PDB entry 8C5C | electron microscopy, 5.30 A resolution (low resolution: residue-level contacts below are approximate; hydrogen-bond / salt-bridge calls are withheld) | chains S and r of the 52 polymer chains in the assembly

Chain S:
Name: Tubulin alpha-1B chain
From: Bos taurus
Reference sequence: P81947 (TBA1B_BOVIN); residues 1-451 here = UniProt positions 1-451
Chain sequence (451 residues; row label = number of the first residue in the row):
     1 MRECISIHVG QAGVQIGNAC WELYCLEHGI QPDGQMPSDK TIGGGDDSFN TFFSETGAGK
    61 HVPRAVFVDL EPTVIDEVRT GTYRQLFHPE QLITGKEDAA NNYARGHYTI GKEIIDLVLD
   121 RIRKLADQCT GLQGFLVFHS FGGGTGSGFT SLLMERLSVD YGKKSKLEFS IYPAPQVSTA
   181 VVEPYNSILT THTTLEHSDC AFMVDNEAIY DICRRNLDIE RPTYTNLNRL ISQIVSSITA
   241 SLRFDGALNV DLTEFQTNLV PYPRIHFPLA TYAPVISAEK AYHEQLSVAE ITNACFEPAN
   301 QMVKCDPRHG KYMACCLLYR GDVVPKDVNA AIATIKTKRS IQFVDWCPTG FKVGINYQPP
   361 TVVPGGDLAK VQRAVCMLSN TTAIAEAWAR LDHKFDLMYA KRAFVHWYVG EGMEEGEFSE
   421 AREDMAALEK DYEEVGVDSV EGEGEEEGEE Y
Not modelled in the structure: 442-451
Bound ions: Mg2+: Glu71 (together with GTP)
Ligand contacts: GTP (guanosine-5'-triphosphate): Gly10, Gln11, Ala12, Gln15, Ile16, Asp69, Glu71, Asp98, Ala99, Ala100, Asn101, Ser140, Phe141, Gly142, Gly143, Gly144, Thr145, Gly146, Ile171, Glu183, Asn206, Tyr224, Asn228, Ile231

Chain r:
Name: Tubulin beta chain
From: Bos taurus
Reference sequence: A0A452DIL8 (A0A452DIL8_BOVIN); residue numbers follow UniProt; this construct covers 1-446
Chain sequence (446 residues; each row starts with the number of its first residue):
     1 MREIVHIQAG QCGNQIGAKF WEVISDEHGI DPTGSYHGDS DLQLERINVY YNEATGNKYV
    61 PRAILVDLEP GTMDSVRSGP FGQIFRPDNF VFGQSGAGNN WAKGHYTEGA ELVDSVLDVV
   121 RKESESCDCL QGFQLTHSLG GGTGSGMGTL LISKIREEYP DRIMNTFSVM PSPKVSDTVV
   181 EPYNATLSVH QLVENTDETY CIDNEALYDI CFRTLKLTTP TYGDLNHLVS ATMSGVTTCL
   241 RFPGQLNADL RKLAVNMVPF PRLHFFMPGF APLTSRGSQQ YRALTVPELT QQMFDSKNMM
   301 AACDPRHGRY LTVAAIFRGR MSMKEVDEQM LNVQNKNSSY FVEWIPNNVK TAVCDIPPRG
   361 LKMSATFIGN STAIQELFKR ISEQFTAMFR RKAFLHWYTG EGMDEMEFTE AESNMNDLVS
   421 EYQQYQDATA DEQGEGHEDE EKDEGG
Not modelled in the structure: 430-446

Interface between chain S and chain r:
Pairs across the interface (11; chain S residue first):
  Lys280(S) with Asp88(r)
  His283(S) with Val60(r); Gln83(r); Phe85(r); Arg86(r); Pro87(r)
  Glu284(S) with Ala54(r); Thr55(r)
  Gln285(S) with Asn52(r); Glu53(r); Ala54(r)

Overview:
4 residues of chain S and 10 residues of chain r are in contact. Bound to chain S: GTP.
Chain S is Tubulin alpha-1B chain and chain r is Tubulin beta chain, both from Bos taurus; the structure,
microtubule decorated with tubulin oligomers in presence of APC C-terminal domain. (here only map
corresponding to ..., was determined by electron microscopy.
